3IYW - chains C and K of the 7 polymer chains in the assembly; structure by electron microscopy, 13.70 A resolution (very low resolution: no residue pairs are listed; an interface is given only as per-side residue counts).

== Chain C ==
Name: Envelope glycoprotein
From: West Nile virus
Notes: fragment: ectodomain of viral surface protein
UniProt: Q91R02 (Q91R02_WNV); residue numbers follow UniProt; this construct covers 1-400
Chain sequence (400 residues; numbered 1 to 400; the number before each row is that of its first residue):
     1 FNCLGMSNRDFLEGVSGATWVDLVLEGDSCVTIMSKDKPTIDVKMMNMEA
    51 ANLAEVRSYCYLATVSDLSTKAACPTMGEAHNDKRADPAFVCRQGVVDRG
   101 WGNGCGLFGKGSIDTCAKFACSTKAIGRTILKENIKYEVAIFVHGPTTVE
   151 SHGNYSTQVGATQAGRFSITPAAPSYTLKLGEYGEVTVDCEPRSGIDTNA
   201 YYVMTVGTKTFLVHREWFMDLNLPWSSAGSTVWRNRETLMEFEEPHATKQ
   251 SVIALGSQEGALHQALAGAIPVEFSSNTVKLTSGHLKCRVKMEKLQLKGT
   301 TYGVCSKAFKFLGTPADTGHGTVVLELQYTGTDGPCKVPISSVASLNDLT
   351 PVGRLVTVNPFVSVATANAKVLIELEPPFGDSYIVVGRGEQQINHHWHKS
Cystine bridges: Cys3-Cys30, Cys60-Cys121, Cys74-Cys105, Cys92-Cys116, Cys190-Cys288, Cys305-Cys336

== Chain K ==
Name: CR4354 Fab fragment X1, heavy chain H
From: Homo sapiens
Notes: fragment: Fab fragment, heavy chain; antibody fragment or engineered binder
Chain sequence (230 residues; numbered 1 to 230; the number before each row is that of its first residue):
     1 EVQLVQSGAEVRKPGASTKVSCKASGYTFTHYYMHWVRQAPGQGLEWMGI
    51 INPSGGSTTYAQKLQGRVTMTRDTSTSTVYMELSSLRSEDTAVYYCARDW
   101 GSNYVWGSYPKYWGQGTLVTVSSASTKGPSVFPLAPSSKSTSGGTAALGC
   151 LVKDYFPEPVTVSWNSGALTSGVHTFPAVLQSSGLYSLSSVVTVPSSSLG
   201 TQTYICNVNHKPSNTKVDKRVEPKSCDKTH
Cystine bridges: Cys22-Cys96, Cys150-Cys206
Modified residues: Glu1 (pyroglutamic acid; PCA)

== Interface between chain C and chain K ==
At this resolution (14 A) residue pairs are not listed: 21 residues of chain C and 18 of chain K lie at the interface.
From the paper, about this interface:
  - epitope / paratope residues, chain C: Asn47(C), Glu49(C), Ala50(C), Ala51(C), Asn52(C), Glu133(C), Asn134(C), Ile135(C), Lys136(C), Tyr137(C), Glu138(C), Arg166(C), Phe167(C), Ser168(C), Ala172(C)

== Overview ==
21 residues of chain C face 18 of chain K across their interface. The paper reports epitope/paratope residues
Asn47(C), Glu49(C) and Ala50(C) among others.
Here chain C is Envelope glycoprotein (West Nile virus) and chain K is CR4354 Fab fragment X1, heavy chain H
(Homo sapiens). Entry 3IYW (West Nile virus in complex with Fab fragments of MAb CR4354 (fitted coordinates of
envelope proteins ...) was determined by electron microscopy together with 3N9G from the same study.
